1KEP - chains A and B; structure by X-ray diffraction, 1.80 A resolution.

Chain A (and B):
Molecule: dTDP-D-glucose 4,6-dehydratase
Organism: Streptococcus suis
Notes: EC 4.2.1.46; chain B of this document is another copy of the same molecule, construct and numbering; everything in this record applies to it too
UniProtKB: P95780 (RMLB_STRMU); residue numbers follow UniProt; this construct covers 5-344
Sequence (348 residues; each row starts with the number of its first residue):
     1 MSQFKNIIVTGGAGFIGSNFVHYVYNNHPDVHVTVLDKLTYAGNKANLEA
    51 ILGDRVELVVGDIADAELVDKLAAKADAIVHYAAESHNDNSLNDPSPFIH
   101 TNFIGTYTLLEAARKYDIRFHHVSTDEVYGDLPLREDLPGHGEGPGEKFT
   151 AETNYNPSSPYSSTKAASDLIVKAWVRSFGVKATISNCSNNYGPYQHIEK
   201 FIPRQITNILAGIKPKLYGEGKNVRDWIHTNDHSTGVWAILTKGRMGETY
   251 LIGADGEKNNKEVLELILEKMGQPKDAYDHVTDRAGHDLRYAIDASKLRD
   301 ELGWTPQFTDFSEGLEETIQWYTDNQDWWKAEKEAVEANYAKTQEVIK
Disordered / not traced: 1-2 (chain B: 1, 348)
Ligand contacts:
  - NAD (nicotinamide-adenine-dinucleotide): Gly-11, Ala-13, Gly-14, Phe-15, Ile-16, Gly-17, Leu-36, Asp-37, Lys-38, Leu-39, Thr-40, Ala-42, Gly-43, Gly-61, Asp-62, Ile-63, Tyr-82, Ala-83, Ala-84, Ser-86, Thr-101, Val-123, Ser-124, Thr-125, Tyr-161, Lys-165, Cys-188, Ser-189, Asn-190, Asn-191, Gln-196, Lys-200, His-233
  - thymidine-5'-diphospho-beta-D-xylose (TDX): Ser-86, Asn-88, Thr-125, Glu-127, Tyr-161, Asn-190, Lys-200, Arg-225, Arg-284, Tyr-291

Interface between chain A and chain B:
Residue-residue contacts (56; chain A residue first):
  Leu-92(A) / Ser-178(B)
  Leu-92(A) / Phe-179(B)
  Ser-96(A) / Tyr-107(B)  hydrogen bond
  Ile-99(A) / Phe-103(B)  hydrophobic
  Ile-99(A) / Ile-104(B)  hydrophobic
  Ile-99(A) / Tyr-107(B)  hydrophobic
  Phe-103(A) / Ile-99(B)  hydrophobic
  Phe-103(A) / Phe-103(B)  hydrophobic
  Ile-104(A) / Ile-99(B)  hydrophobic
  Ile-104(A) / Ile-104(B)  hydrophobic
  Tyr-107(A) / Ser-96(B)
  Tyr-107(A) / Ile-99(B)  hydrophobic
  Asp-131(A) / Arg-177(B)  salt bridge
  Glu-152(A) / Asn-154(B)  hydrogen bond (backbone-side chain)
  Asn-154(A) / Glu-152(B)
  Asn-154(A) / Asn-154(B)  hydrogen bond
  Pro-157(A) / Ala-174(B)
  Ser-158(A) / Ala-174(B)
  Ser-158(A) / Arg-177(B)  hydrogen bond
  Ser-158(A) / Ser-178(B)  hydrogen bond (backbone-side chain)
  Ser-159(A) / Ala-174(B)
  Ser-159(A) / Ser-178(B)
  Pro-160(A) / Trp-175(B)  hydrophobic
  Pro-160(A) / Ser-178(B)
  Pro-160(A) / Phe-179(B)  hydrophobic
  Ser-163(A) / Leu-170(B)  hydrogen bond (side chain-backbone)
  Ser-163(A) / Ile-171(B)
  Ser-163(A) / Ala-174(B)
  Ala-166(A) / Leu-170(B)  hydrophobic
  Ala-167(A) / Phe-103(B)  hydrophobic
  Ala-167(A) / Ala-167(B)  hydrophobic
  Leu-170(A) / Ser-163(B)
  Leu-170(A) / Ala-166(B)  hydrophobic
  Leu-170(A) / Leu-170(B)  hydrophobic
  Ile-171(A) / Ser-163(B)
  Ala-174(A) / Pro-157(B)
  Ala-174(A) / Ser-158(B)
  Ala-174(A) / Ser-159(B)
  Ala-174(A) / Ser-163(B)
  Trp-175(A) / Pro-160(B)  hydrophobic
  Arg-177(A) / Asp-131(B)  salt bridge
  Arg-177(A) / Ser-158(B)  hydrogen bond
  Arg-177(A) / Gly-286(B)  hydrogen bond (side chain-backbone)
  Arg-177(A) / His-287(B)  hydrogen bond (side chain-backbone)
  Arg-177(A) / Asp-288(B)  salt bridge
  Ser-178(A) / Leu-92(B)
  Ser-178(A) / Ser-158(B)  hydrogen bond (side chain-backbone)
  Ser-178(A) / Ser-159(B)
  Ser-178(A) / Pro-160(B)
  Ser-178(A) / Ala-285(B)
  Phe-179(A) / Leu-92(B)
  Phe-179(A) / Pro-160(B)  hydrophobic
  Ala-285(A) / Ser-178(B)
  Gly-286(A) / Arg-177(B)  hydrogen bond (backbone-side chain)
  His-287(A) / Arg-177(B)  hydrogen bond (backbone-side chain)
  Asp-288(A) / Arg-177(B)  salt bridge
Also at the interface, not in a pair above, chain A (34 interface residues in all): Ser-91, Pro-95, Glu-111, Arg-114, Thr-153, Tyr-155, Thr-164
Also at the interface, not in a pair above, chain B (34 interface residues in all): Ser-91, Pro-95, Glu-111, Arg-114, Thr-153, Tyr-155, Thr-164

Summary:
The chain A/chain B interface involves 34 residues from each chain; the contacts include 12 hydrogen bonds and
4 salt bridges. Polar contacts include Asp-131(A)/Arg-177(B), Arg-177(A)/Asp-288(B) and Ser-96(A)/Tyr-107(B).
Bound to chain A: NAD and thymidine-5'-diphospho-beta-D-xylose.
Chain A and chain B are both dTDP-D-glucose 4,6-dehydratase (Streptococcus suis); the structure, The crystal
structure of dTDP-D-glucose 4,6-dehydratase (RmlB) from Streptococcus suis with dTDP-xylose bound, was
determined by X-ray diffraction (same publication as 1KER, 1KET, 1KEU and 1KEW).
